4DV2 - chains A and D of the 21 polymer chains in the assembly; structure by X-ray diffraction, 3.65 A resolution.

Chain A:
Molecule: 16S rRNA
Organism: Thermus thermophilus
Sequence (1522 nucleotides; numbered 0 to 1544 plus 19 insertion-coded residues; 42 numbers in that range are skipped by the numbering (no residue carries them; nothing is unmodelled there); the number before each row is that of its first residue; a row labelled like 190A-190L holds insertion residues (190A, then the next letters in order); numbering starts at 0):
     0 UUUGUUGGAG AGUUUGAUCC UGGCUCAGGG UGAACGCUGG CGGCGUGCCU AAGACAUGCA
    60 AGUCGUGCGG G
    73 CCGCGGGGUU UU
    88 ACUCCG
    95 UGGUC
   101 AGCGGCGGAC GGGUGAGUAA CGCGUGGGU
  129A G
   130 ACCUACCCGG AAGAGGGGGA CAACCCGGGG AAACUCGGGC UAAUCCCCCA UGUGGACCCG
   190 C
190A-190L CCCUUGGGGUGU
   191 GUCCAAAGGG CUUU
   216 GCCCGCUUCC GGAUGGGCCC GCGUCCCAUC AGCUAGUUGG UGGGGUAAUG GCCCACCAAG
   276 GCGACGACGG GUAGCCGGUC UGAGAGGAUG GCCGGCCACA GGGGCACUGA GACACGGGCC
   336 CCACUCCUAC GGGAGGCAGC AGUUAGGAAU CUUCCGCAAU GGGCGCAAGC CUGACGGAGC
   396 GACGCCGCUU GGAGGAAGAA GCCCUUCGGG GUGUAAACUC CUGAA
   442 CCCGGGACGA AACCCCCGAC GA
   474 GGGGACUGAC GGUACCGGG
   494 GUAAUAGCGC CGGCCAACUC CGUGCCAGCA GCCGCGGUAA UACGGAGGGC GCGAGCGUUA
   554 CCCGGAUUCA CUGGGCGUAA AGGGCGUGUA GGCGGCCUGG GGCGUCCCAU GUGAAAGACC
   614 ACGGCUCAAC CGUGGGGGAG CGUGGGAUAC GCUCAGGCUA GACGGUGGGA GAGGGUGGUG
   674 GAAUUCCCGG AGUAGCGGUG AAAUGCGCAG AUACCGGGAG GAACGCCGAU GGCGAAGGCA
   734 GCCACCUGGU CCACCCGUGA CGCUGAGGCG CGAAAGCGUG GGGAGCAAAC CGGAUUAGAU
   794 ACCCGGGUAG UCCACGCCCU AAACGAUGCG CGCUAGGUCU CUGGGUCU
   848 CCUGGGGGCC GAAGCUAACG CGUUAAGCGC GCCGCCUGGG GAGUACGGCC GCAAGGCUGA
   908 AACUAAAAGG AAUUGACGGG GGCCCGCACA AGCGGUGGAG CAUGUGGUUU AAUUCGAAGX
   968 AACGCGAAGA ACCUUACCAG GCCUUGACAU GCUAGG
 1003A G
  1004 AACCCGGGUG AAAGCCUGGG GUGCCCC
1030A-1030D GCGA
  1031 GGGGAGCCCU AGCACAGGUG CUGCAUGGCC GUCGUCAGCU CGUGCCGUGA GGUGUUGGGU
  1091 UAAGUCCCGC AACGAGCGCA ACCCCCGCCG UUAGUUGCCA GCGGUUCGGC CGGGCACUCU
  1151 AACGGGACUG CCCGCGAAA
  1171 GCGGGAGGAA GGAGGGGACG ACGUCUGGUC AGCAUGGCCC UUACGGCCUG GGCGACACAC
  1231 GUGCUACAAU GCCCACUACA AAGCGAUGCC ACCCGGCAAC GGGGAGCUAA UCGCAAAAAG
  1291 GUGGGCCCAG UUCGGAUUGG GGUCUGCAAC CCGACCCCAU GAAGCCGGAA UCGCUAGUAA
  1351 UCGCGGAUCA G
 1361A C
  1362 CAUGCCGCGG UGAAUACGUU CCCGGGCCUU GUACACACXG CCXGUXACGC CAUGGGAGCG
  1422 GGCUCUACCC GAAGUCGCCG GG
  1446 AGCCUACGGG
  1459 CAGGCGCCGA GGGUAGGGCC CGUGACUGGG GCGAAGUCGU AACAAGGUAG CUGUACCGGA
  1519 AGGUGCGGCU GGAUCCACUC CUUUCU
Unresolved in the structure: 0-4, 1534-1538
Differences from the reference sequence: engineered mutation A912 (C1535 in M26923.1); conflict C1534 (A2157 in M26923.1), A1535 (C2158 in M26923.1)
Modified positions: PSU (pseudouridine-5'-monophosphate) at position 516, 7MG (7N-methyl-8-hydroguanosine-5'-monophosphate) at position 527, M2G (N2-dimethylguanosine-5'-monophosphate) at position 966, 5MC (5-methylcytidine-5'-monophosphate) at position 967, 2MG (2N-methylguanosine-5'-monophosphate) at position 1207, 5MC (5-methylcytidine-5'-monophosphate) at position 1400, 4OC (4n,o2'-methylcytidine-5'-monophosphate) at position 1402, 5MC (5-methylcytidine-5'-monophosphate) at position 1404, 5MC (5-methylcytidine-5'-monophosphate) at position 1407, UR3 (3-methyluridine-5'-monophoshate) at position 1498, MA6 (6N-dimethyladenosine-5'-monophoshate) at position 1518, MA6 (6N-dimethyladenosine-5'-monophoshate) at position 1519, PSU (pseudouridine-5'-monophosphate) at position 1540, PSU (pseudouridine-5'-monophosphate) at position 1541
Bound ions: Mg2+ site 1 near U5 (its only coordinating residue here); Mg2+ site 2: U12, G22; Mg2+ site 3: U12, G21; Mg2+ site 4 near G21 (its only coordinating residue here); Mg2+ site 5: A59, C386, U387; Mg2+ site 6 near G61 (its only coordinating residue here); Mg2+ site 7 near G69 (its only coordinating residue here); Mg2+ site 8 near C89 (its only coordinating residue here); Mg2+ site 9 near U90 (its only coordinating residue here); Mg2+ site 10: G96, U98; Mg2+ site 11 near G107 (its only coordinating residue here); Mg2+ site 12: A109, G331; 97 more Mg2+ sites not listed

Chain D:
Protein: ribosomal protein S4
Organism: Thermus thermophilus
Reference sequence: P80373 (RS4_THET8); residue numbers follow UniProt; this construct covers 1-209
Amino-acid sequence (209 residues; each row starts with the number of its first residue):
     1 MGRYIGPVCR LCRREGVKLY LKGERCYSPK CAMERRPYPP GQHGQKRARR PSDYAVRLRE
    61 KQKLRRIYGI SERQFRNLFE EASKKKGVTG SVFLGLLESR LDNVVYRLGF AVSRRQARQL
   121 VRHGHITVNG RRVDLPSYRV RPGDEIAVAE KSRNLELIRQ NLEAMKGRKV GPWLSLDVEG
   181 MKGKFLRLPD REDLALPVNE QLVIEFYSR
Unresolved in the structure: 1
Bound ions: Zn2+: Cys9, Cys12, Cys26, Cys31; Mg2+: Ala82, Gly87, Thr89
UniProt features mapped onto this chain:
  - binding site (Zn(2+)): Cys9, Cys12, Cys26, Cys31

How chain A and chain D interact:
Residue-residue contacts (114):
  A8(A) - Glu205(D)  hydrogen bond to the base
  A8(A) - Ser208(D)  hydrogen bond to the base
  A8(A) - Arg209(D)  base contact
  A26(A) - Arg209(D)  hydrogen bond to the sugar
  G28(A) - Arg76(D)  salt bridge to the phosphate
  C400(A) - Arg73(D)  salt bridge to the phosphate
  C401(A) - Arg73(D)  salt bridge to the phosphate
  C401(A) - Asn77(D)  phosphate contact
  G402(A) - Gln74(D)  phosphate contact
  G402(A) - Ser137(D)  phosphate contact
  C403(A) - Arg3(D)  salt bridge to the phosphate
  C403(A) - Gln74(D)  phosphate contact
  C403(A) - Arg122(D)  hydrogen bond to the sugar
  C403(A) - Pro136(D)  phosphate contact
  C403(A) - Ser137(D)  phosphate contact
  U404(A) - Gly2(D)  hydrogen bond to the base
  U404(A) - Arg118(D)  salt bridge to the phosphate
  U404(A) - Arg122(D)  phosphate contact
  U405(A) - Gly2(D)  hydrogen bond to the base
  U405(A) - Arg3(D)  base contact
  U405(A) - Ile5(D)  base contact
  U405(A) - Arg115(D)  salt bridge to the phosphate
  G406(A) - Ile5(D)  phosphate contact
  G406(A) - Arg115(D)  hydrogen bond to the phosphate
  G406(A) - Gln119(D)  base contact
  G407(A) - Ser113(D)  phosphate contact
  G407(A) - Arg115(D)  salt bridge to the phosphate
  G407(A) - Gln116(D)  hydrogen bond to the sugar
  G407(A) - Gln119(D)  sugar contact
  G407(A) - Leu157(D)  base contact
  A408(A) - Leu21(D)  phosphate contact
  A408(A) - Lys22(D)  phosphate contact
  A408(A) - Ser113(D)  phosphate contact
  A408(A) - Arg115(D)  phosphate contact
  A408(A) - Gln116(D)  hydrogen bond to the sugar
  G409(A) - Lys22(D)  salt bridge to the phosphate
  G409(A) - Glu24(D)  phosphate contact
  G409(A) - Arg25(D)  phosphate contact
  G410(A) - Lys22(D)  hydrogen bond to the base
  G410(A) - Arg25(D)  salt bridge to the phosphate
  G410(A) - Lys30(D)  salt bridge to the phosphate
  A411(A) - Arg25(D)  salt bridge to the phosphate
  A411(A) - Lys30(D)  salt bridge to the phosphate
  A412(A) - Arg35(D)  base contact
  G413(A) - Arg36(D)  hydrogen bond to the base
  G425(A) - Gln42(D)  base contact
  G425(A) - Gln45(D)  hydrogen bond to the phosphate
  G426(A) - Arg36(D)  salt bridge to the phosphate
  G426(A) - Tyr38(D)  hydrogen bond to the phosphate
  G426(A) - Gly41(D)  hydrogen bond to the sugar
  G426(A) - Gln42(D)  hydrogen bond to the sugar
  G426(A) - Gln45(D)  hydrogen bond to the phosphate
  U427(A) - Arg13(D)  salt bridge to the phosphate
  U427(A) - Arg36(D)  salt bridge to the phosphate
  U427(A) - Pro40(D)  phosphate contact
  U427(A) - Gly41(D)  hydrogen bond to the phosphate
  G428(A) - Pro7(D)  sugar contact
  G428(A) - Arg36(D)  sugar contact
  U429(A) - Lys22(D)  hydrogen bond to the sugar
  U429(A) - Arg25(D)  sugar contact
  U429(A) - Ala32(D)  phosphate contact
  U429(A) - Arg36(D)  salt bridge to the phosphate
  A430(A) - Pro7(D)  phosphate contact
  A430(A) - Val8(D)  hydrogen bond to the phosphate
  A430(A) - Cys9(D)  hydrogen bond to the phosphate
  A430(A) - Lys22(D)  phosphate contact
  C436(A) - Glu156(D)  sugar contact
  U437(A) - Gln119(D)  hydrogen bond to the base
  U437(A) - His123(D)  hydrogen bond to the sugar
  U437(A) - His125(D)  hydrogen bond to the sugar
  G438(A) - His123(D)  sugar contact
  G438(A) - His125(D)  phosphate contact
  A439(A) - His123(D)  phosphate contact
  C489(A) - Arg132(D)  salt bridge to the phosphate
  G490(A) - Arg132(D)  salt bridge to the phosphate
  G491(A) - Lys151(D)  phosphate contact
  A499(A) - Gly2(D)  base contact
  C508(A) - Arg209(D)  salt bridge to the phosphate
  A509(A) - Ser52(D)  hydrogen bond to the phosphate
  A509(A) - Tyr54(D)  phosphate contact
  A509(A) - Ala55(D)  sugar contact
  C511(A) - His43(D)  hydrogen bond to the base
  C511(A) - Lys46(D)  phosphate contact
  U512(A) - Gln42(D)  hydrogen bond to the sugar
  U512(A) - His43(D)  hydrogen bond to the sugar
  U512(A) - Lys46(D)  salt bridge to the phosphate
  G541(A) - Gly41(D)  sugar contact
  G541(A) - Gln42(D)  hydrogen bond to the sugar
  G542(A) - Arg10(D)  salt bridge to the phosphate
  G542(A) - Arg14(D)  hydrogen bond to the phosphate
  G542(A) - Gly41(D)  sugar contact
  C543(A) - Arg10(D)  salt bridge to the phosphate
  C543(A) - Arg14(D)  salt bridge to the phosphate
  C543(A) - Pro40(D)  phosphate contact
  C543(A) - Arg59(D)  phosphate contact
  G544(A) - Leu58(D)  phosphate contact
  G544(A) - Arg59(D)  salt bridge to the phosphate
  G544(A) - Gln62(D)  hydrogen bond to the phosphate
  G544(A) - Arg66(D)  salt bridge to the phosphate
  C545(A) - Lys61(D)  salt bridge to the phosphate
  C545(A) - Gln62(D)  hydrogen bond to the phosphate
  C545(A) - Arg65(D)  salt bridge to the phosphate
  C545(A) - Glu72(D)  phosphate contact
  G546(A) - Ile5(D)  base contact
  G546(A) - Glu72(D)  hydrogen bond to the phosphate
  G546(A) - Arg73(D)  hydrogen bond to the phosphate
  A547(A) - Gly2(D)  hydrogen bond to the phosphate
  A547(A) - Arg3(D)  phosphate contact
  U619(A) - Val133(D)  base contact
  U619(A) - Asp134(D)  hydrogen bond to the base
  U619(A) - Leu135(D)  base contact
  C620(A) - Leu135(D)  base contact
  C620(A) - Ser137(D)  base contact
  C620(A) - Tyr138(D)  sugar contact
Other interface residues (no listed pair), chain A (53 interface residues in all): U5, G6, C418, C419, C435, A496, G540, C613, A614
Other interface residues (no listed pair), chain D (69 interface residues in all): Gly23, Arg49, Arg57, Ser71, Ser83, Lys84, Lys85, Arg100, Val112, Leu155

Summary:
The interface between chain A and chain D involves 53 residues on one side and 69 on the other, with 35
hydrogen bonds and 27 salt bridges. Polar pairs include A8(A)-Glu205(D), A8(A)-Ser208(D) and U404(A)-Gly2(D).
From UniProt: 4 Zn2+-binding residues on chain D.
Here chain A is 16S rRNA and chain D is ribosomal protein S4, both from Thermus thermophilus. Entry 4DV2
(Crystal structure of the Thermus thermophilus 30S ribosomal subunit with a 16S rRNA mutation, C912A) was
determined by X-ray diffraction.
